8XY6 - chains C and H of the 9 polymer chains in the assembly; structure by electron microscopy, 3.00 A resolution.

# Chain C
Molecule: DNA-directed RNA polymerase RPB3-11 homolog
Organism: African swine fever virus
Reference sequence: A0A2X0RUE7 (A0A2X0RUE7_ASF); numbering as in UniProt (aligned over 2-359)
Chain sequence (358 residues; row label = number of the first residue in the row):
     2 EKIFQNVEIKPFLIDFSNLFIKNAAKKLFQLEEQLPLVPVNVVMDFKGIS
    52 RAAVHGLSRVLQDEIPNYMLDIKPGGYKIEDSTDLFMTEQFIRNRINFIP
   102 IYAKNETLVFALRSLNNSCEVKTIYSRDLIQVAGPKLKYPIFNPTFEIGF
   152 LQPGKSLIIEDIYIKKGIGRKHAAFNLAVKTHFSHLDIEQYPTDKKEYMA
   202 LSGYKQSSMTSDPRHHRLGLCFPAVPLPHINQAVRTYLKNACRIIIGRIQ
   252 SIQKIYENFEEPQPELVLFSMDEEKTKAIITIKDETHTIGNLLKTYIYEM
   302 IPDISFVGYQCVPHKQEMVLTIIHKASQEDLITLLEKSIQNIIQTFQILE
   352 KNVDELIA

# Chain H
Molecule: DNA-directed RNA polymerase RPB10 homolog
Organism: African swine fever virus
Reference sequence: A0A0C5BCR6 (A0A0C5BCR6_ASF); numbering as in UniProt (aligned over 1-80)
Chain sequence (80 residues; row label = number of the first residue in the row):
     1 MLIPVVCFTCGFPIGTYAAIFDKARTEYIKTKMGGTLPQNIPLDASLQIE
    51 LKDLITALGIPMRVCCRTHLITTLDYRKYY
Bound ions: Zn2+: Cys7, Cys10, Cys65, Cys66

# How chain C and chain H interact
Contacting residue pairs - 57 pairs, chain C then chain H:
  Phe13(C) - Phe12(H)  hydrophobic
  Phe13(C) - Gly59(H)
  Leu14(C) - Gly59(H)
  Ile15(C) - Ala57(H)
  Asp16(C) - Ala57(H)  hydrogen bond (backbone-backbone)
  Asn19(C) - Ala57(H)
  Phe21(C) - Ala24(H)  hydrophobic
  Phe21(C) - Glu27(H)
  Phe21(C) - Tyr28(H)  hydrophobic
  Ile22(C) - Leu54(H)  hydrophobic
  Ile22(C) - Ala57(H)  hydrophobic
  Ile22(C) - Leu58(H)  hydrophobic
  Ala25(C) - Ile20(H)
  Ala25(C) - Lys23(H)
  Ala26(C) - Ile20(H)
  Lys28(C) - Lys23(H)
  Leu29(C) - Ala19(H)
  Leu29(C) - Lys23(H)
  Phe30(C) - Ala19(H)  hydrophobic
  Phe30(C) - Ile20(H)  hydrophobic
  Leu36(C) - Thr16(H)
  Leu36(C) - Tyr17(H)  hydrophobic
  Pro40(C) - Phe12(H)  hydrophobic
  Pro40(C) - Tyr17(H)
  Phe87(C) - Met1(H)
  Phe87(C) - Tyr76(H)
  Phe87(C) - Tyr80(H)  hydrophobic
  Met88(C) - Met1(H)  hydrophobic
  Phe92(C) - Met1(H)  hydrophobic
  Arg96(C) - Leu2(H)
  Arg96(C) - Ile3(H)  hydrogen bond (side chain-backbone)
  Arg96(C) - Pro4(H)
  Arg96(C) - Val5(H)
  Phe99(C) - Val5(H)
  Phe99(C) - Val6(H)
  Ile100(C) - Val5(H)  hydrophobic
  Pro101(C) - Pro13(H)  hydrophobic
  Thr124(C) - Arg77(H)  hydrogen bond
  Tyr126(C) - Ala19(H)  hydrophobic
  Asn144(C) - Thr16(H)  hydrogen bond
  Thr146(C) - Thr16(H)  hydrogen bond (side chain-backbone)
  Phe147(C) - Val5(H)  hydrophobic
  Phe147(C) - Gly15(H)
  Phe147(C) - Thr16(H)
  Glu148(C) - Ala19(H)
  Glu148(C) - Arg77(H)  salt bridge
  Gly150(C) - Leu2(H)
  Phe151(C) - Leu2(H)  hydrophobic
  Phe151(C) - Tyr76(H)  hydrophobic
  Phe151(C) - Arg77(H)
  Gln153(C) - Tyr80(H)
  Val180(C) - Cys10(H)
  Val180(C) - Arg63(H)
  Lys181(C) - Arg63(H)  hydrogen bond (backbone-side chain)
  Thr182(C) - Arg63(H)  hydrogen bond
  Cys222(C) - Phe12(H)  hydrophobic
  Pro224(C) - Pro13(H)
Also at the interface, not in a pair above, chain C (38 interface residues in all): Leu32, Val122, Ile149
Also at the interface, not in a pair above, chain H (32 interface residues in all): Gly11, Ala18, Asp22, Thr31, Asp53, Pro61

# Summary
Chain C and chain H form an interface of 38 and 32 residues respectively, with 7 hydrogen bonds and 1 salt
bridge. Polar contacts include Glu148(C)-Arg77(H), Arg96(C)-Ile3(H) and Thr124(C)-Arg77(H). The Zn2+ site is
built by Cys7(H), Cys10(H), Cys65(H) and Cys66(H).
Chain C is DNA-directed RNA polymerase RPB3-11 homolog and chain H is DNA-directed RNA polymerase RPB10
homolog, both from African swine fever virus; the structure, ASFV RNAP M1249L C-tail occupied complex3
(MCOC3), was determined by electron microscopy, deposited together with 8Y0E, 8XX4, 8XX5, 8XXP and 8XXT.
